8AEB - chain A; structure by X-ray diffraction, 1.83 A resolution.

# Chain A
Name: 3C-like proteinase nsp5
Organism: Severe acute respiratory syndrome coronavirus 2
Notes: EC 3.4.22.69
Reference sequence: P0DTD1 (R1AB_SARS2); residues 1-306 here correspond to UniProt positions 3264-3569 (UniProt number = residue number + 3263)
Sequence (306 residues; row label = number of the first residue in the row):
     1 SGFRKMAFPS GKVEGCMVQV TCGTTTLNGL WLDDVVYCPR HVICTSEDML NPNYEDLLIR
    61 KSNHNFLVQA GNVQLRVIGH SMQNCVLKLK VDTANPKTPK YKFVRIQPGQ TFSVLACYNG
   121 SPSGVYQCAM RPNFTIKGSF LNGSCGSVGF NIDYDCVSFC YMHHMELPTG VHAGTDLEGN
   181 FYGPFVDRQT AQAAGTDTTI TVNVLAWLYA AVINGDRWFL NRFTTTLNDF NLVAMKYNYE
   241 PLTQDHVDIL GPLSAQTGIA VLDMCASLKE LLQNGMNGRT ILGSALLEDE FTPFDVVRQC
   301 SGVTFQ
Not modelled in the structure: 306
Covalently attached groups: N-(pyridin-3-ylmethyl)thioformamide (35J) linked to Cys145
Bound ions: Na+ site 1: Ala129, Glu290; Na+ site 2: Phe134, Gly174, Tyr182; Na+ site 3 near Asp187 (its only coordinating residue here)
Residues lining bound ligands: N-(pyridin-3-ylmethyl)thioformamide (35J): Leu27, His41, Phe140, Leu141, Asn142, Gly143, Ser144, His163, His164, Met165, Glu166, His172
Curated features (UniProtKB/Swiss-Prot):
  - active site: His41 (For 3CL-PRO activity), Cys145 (Nucleophile)
  - site: Gln306 (Cleavage)
  - cross-link (Glycyl lysine isopeptide (Lys-Gly)): Lys5 (interchain with G-Cter in ubiquitin), Lys90 (interchain with G-Cter in ubiquitin)
Reported in the primary citation:
  - binding site for N-(pyridin-3-ylmethyl)thioformamide: Cys145

# Overview
Covalently linked N-(pyridin-3-ylmethyl)thioformamide: at Cys145. Ala129 and Glu290 coordinate Na+ site 1. The
Na+ site 2 is built by Phe134, Gly174 and Tyr182. Curated annotation (UniProt) lists active-site residues
His41 and Cys145. The paper reports a binding site for N-(pyridin-3-ylmethyl)thioformamide at Cys145.
Chain A is 3C-like proteinase nsp5 (Severe acute respiratory syndrome coronavirus 2); the structure,
SARS-CoV-2 Main Protease complexed with N-(pyridin-3-ylmethyl)thioformamide, was determined by X-ray
diffraction together with 7NTQ from the same study.
